7QY5 - chains C and D of the 6 polymer chains in the assembly; structure by X-ray diffraction, 2.77 A resolution.

[Chain C]
Molecule: NURS complex subunit pir2
Source organism: Schizosaccharomyces pombe
UniProt: O94326 (PIR2_SCHPO); residue numbers follow UniProt; this construct covers 68-183
Chain sequence (120 residues; each row starts with the number of its first residue):
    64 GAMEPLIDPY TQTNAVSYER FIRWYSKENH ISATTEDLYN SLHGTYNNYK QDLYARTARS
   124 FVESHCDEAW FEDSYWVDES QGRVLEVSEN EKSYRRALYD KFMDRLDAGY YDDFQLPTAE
Not modelled in the structure: 64-69, 94-95, 183
Construct notes: expression tag (64-67)
UniProt features mapped onto this chain:
  - mutagenesis: F165 (F165L: Decreases cell population growth at high temperature; when associated with P-316)

[Chain D]
Molecule: NURS complex subunit pir2
Source organism: Schizosaccharomyces pombe
UniProt: O94326 (PIR2_SCHPO); residue numbers follow UniProt; this construct covers 206-530
Chain sequence (338 residues; row label = number of the first residue in the row):
   203 MEMPQLSKWN QDSRNDAMEN TLLVSHVLPN ISVAQIHNAL DGISFVQHFS LSTINLIKND
   263 ERSLWVHFKA GTNMDGAKEA VDGIQLDSNF TIESENPKIP THTHPIPIFE IASSEQTCKN
   323 LLEKLIRFID RASTKYSLPN DAAQRIEDRL KTHASMKDDD DKPTNFHDIR LSDLYAEYLR
   383 QVATFDFWTS KEYESLIALL QDSPAGYSRK KFNPSKEVGQ EENIWLSDLE NNFACLLEPE
   443 NVDIKAKGAL PVEDFINNEL DSVIMKEDEQ KYRCHVGTCA KLFLGPEFVR KHINKKHKDW
   503 LDHIKKVAIC LYGYVLDPCR AMDPKVVSSA WSHPQFEK
Not modelled in the structure: 203-206, 359-361, 421, 531-540
Construct notes: initiating methionine (203); expression tag (204-205, 531-540)
UniProt features mapped onto this chain:
  - zinc finger: Y474 to H499 (C2H2-type)
  - mutagenesis: S316 (S316P: Decreases cell population growth at high temperature; when associated with L-165)

[Interface between chain C and chain D]
Residue-residue contacts (78):
  E131(C) - P231(D)
  A132(C) - P231(D)
  A132(C) - N232(D)
  A132(C) - I233(D)
  A132(C) - S234(D)
  W133(C) - P231(D)  hydrogen bond (backbone-backbone)
  W133(C) - I256(D)
  W133(C) - R264(D)
  D136(C) - S234(D)
  D136(C) - V235(D)  hydrogen bond (side chain-backbone)
  V150(C) - Y338(D)  hydrophobic
  N153(C) - Q249(D)
  E154(C) - H250(D)
  E154(C) - Y338(D)
  K155(C) - Y338(D)
  K155(C) - S339(D)  hydrogen bond
  S156(C) - Q249(D)  hydrogen bond
  Y157(C) - H250(D)
  Y157(C) - S397(D)
  Y157(C) - L398(D)
  R158(C) - Y338(D)  hydrogen bond
  R158(C) - V384(D)  hydrogen bond (side chain-backbone)
  R158(C) - A385(D)  hydrogen bond (side chain-backbone)
  R158(C) - T386(D)  hydrogen bond
  R158(C) - Y395(D)  hydrogen bond (side chain-backbone)
  R158(C) - E396(D)
  R159(C) - L340(D)
  R159(C) - P341(D)
  L161(C) - Q383(D)
  L161(C) - V384(D)
  Y162(C) - P341(D)
  Y162(C) - D343(D)  hydrogen bond
  Y162(C) - Y380(D)
  Y162(C) - V384(D)  hydrophobic
  K164(C) - D218(D)  salt bridge
  F165(C) - L376(D)  hydrophobic
  F165(C) - Y380(D)  hydrophobic
  F165(C) - Q383(D)
  F165(C) - V384(D)  hydrophobic
  M166(C) - A344(D)  hydrophobic
  M166(C) - R347(D)
  M166(C) - Y380(D)  hydrophobic
  R168(C) - D214(D)
  R168(C) - D218(D)  salt bridge
  L169(C) - R347(D)
  L169(C) - R351(D)  hydrogen bond (backbone-side chain)
  D170(C) - R347(D)  salt bridge
  D170(C) - R351(D)  hydrogen bond (backbone-side chain)
  G172(C) - R351(D)
  Y173(C) - K210(D)  hydrogen bond (backbone-side chain)
  Y173(C) - W211(D)  hydrogen bond (backbone-side chain)
  Y173(C) - D214(D)  hydrogen bond
  Y174(C) - W211(D)
  Y174(C) - L376(D)  hydrophobic
  Y174(C) - E379(D)
  Y174(C) - Q383(D)
  D175(C) - R351(D)  salt bridge
  D175(C) - H355(D)
  D175(C) - S357(D)  hydrogen bond (backbone-side chain)
  D175(C) - R372(D)  hydrogen bond (backbone-side chain)
  D176(C) - W211(D)
  D176(C) - S357(D)
  F177(C) - W211(D)  hydrophobic
  F177(C) - D375(D)
  F177(C) - E379(D)
  Q178(C) - F368(D)
  Q178(C) - D375(D)
  L179(C) - I310(D)  hydrophobic
  L179(C) - D375(D)  hydrogen bond (backbone-side chain)
  L179(C) - W390(D)  hydrophobic
  L179(C) - Y409(D)
  P180(C) - Y409(D)
  P180(C) - S410(D)
  P180(C) - R411(D)  hydrogen bond (backbone-backbone)
  T181(C) - S410(D)
  T181(C) - R411(D)
  A182(C) - R411(D)  hydrogen bond (backbone-backbone)
  A182(C) - K412(D)
Also at the interface, not in a pair above, chain C (34 interface residues in all): F124, H128, A171
Also at the interface, not in a pair above, chain D (51 interface residues in all): D243, L258, H269, P307, P309, K337, I348, A356

[Summary]
34 residues of chain C face 51 of chain D across their interface, with 20 hydrogen bonds and 4 salt bridges.
Polar pairs include K164(C)-D218(D), R168(C)-D218(D) and D170(C)-R347(D). UniProt lists one mutagenesis site
on chain C; one mutagenesis site on chain D.
Here chain C is NURS complex subunit pir2 and chain D is NURS complex subunit pir2, both from
Schizosaccharomyces pombe. Entry 7QY5 (Crystal structure of the S.pombe Ars2-Red1 complex) was determined by
X-ray diffraction (same publication as 7QUU).
